9G3L - chains B and C of the 4 polymer chains in the assembly; structure by X-ray diffraction, 1.74 A resolution.

[Chain B (and C)]
Protein: Fucose-binding lectin PA-IIL
From: Pseudomonas aeruginosa PAO1
Notes: chain C of this document is another copy of the same molecule, construct and numbering; everything in this record applies to it too
UniProt: Q9HYN5 (Q9HYN5_PSEAE); residues 1-114 here correspond to UniProt positions 2-115 (UniProt number = residue number + 1)
Amino-acid sequence (114 residues; row label = number of the first residue in the row):
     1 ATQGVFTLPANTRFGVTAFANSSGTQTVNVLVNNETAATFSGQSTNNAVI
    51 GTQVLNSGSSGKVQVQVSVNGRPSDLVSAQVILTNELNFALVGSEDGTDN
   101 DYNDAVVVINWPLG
Bound ions: Ca2+ site 1: N21, D101, N103, D104 (together with beta-L-fucopyranosyl-1H-indole-6-carboxamide) (shared with 1 residue of chain A); Ca2+ site 2: E95, D99, D101, D104 (together with beta-L-fucopyranosyl-1H-indole-6-carboxamide); Ca2+ site 3: G114 (together with R7E) (shared with 4 residues of chain A)
Ligand contacts: beta-L-fucopyranosyl-1H-indole-6-carboxamide (A1IH4): N21, S22, S23, G24, T45, V69, N70, E95, D96, G97, D99, D101, N103, D104
What the authors report for this chain:
  - binding site for beta-L-fucopyranosyl-1H-indole-6-carboxamide: G24, V69, N70, D96
  - conformationally variable residues (side-chain flip): N70, R72

[Interface between chain B and chain C]
Residue-residue contacts (18):
  A1(B) - T84(C)
  T2(B) - T84(C)  hydrogen bond (backbone-side chain)
  V5(B) - N85(C)
  F6(B) - N85(C)
  T7(B) - N85(C)  hydrogen bond
  A79(B) - I82(C)
  A79(B) - L83(C)  hydrophobic
  Q80(B) - Q80(C)
  Q80(B) - V81(C)
  Q80(B) - I82(C)  hydrogen bond (backbone-backbone)
  V81(B) - Q80(C)
  I82(B) - A79(C)
  I82(B) - Q80(C)  hydrogen bond (backbone-backbone)
  T84(B) - A1(C)
  T84(B) - T2(C)  hydrogen bond (side chain-backbone)
  N85(B) - V5(C)
  N85(B) - F6(C)
  N85(B) - T7(C)  hydrogen bond (side chain-backbone)
Other interface residues (no listed pair), chain B (13 interface residues in all): Q3, L83
Other interface residues (no listed pair), chain C (13 interface residues in all): Q3

[Summary]
The chain B/chain C interface involves 13 residues from each chain, with 6 hydrogen bonds. Among the polar
pairs are T2(B)-T84(C), T7(B)-N85(C) and Q80(B)-I82(C). Bound to chain B:
beta-L-fucopyranosyl-1H-indole-6-carboxamide. From the paper: a binding site for
beta-L-fucopyranosyl-1H-indole-6-carboxamide at G24(B), V69(B) and N70(B) among others; conformational
variability at N70(B) and R72(B).
Chain B and chain C are both Fucose-binding lectin PA-IIL (Pseudomonas aeruginosa PAO1); the structure, LecB
from PA01 in complex with synthetic beta - fucosylamide, was determined by X-ray diffraction, deposited
together with 9G3K and 9H0Q.
